7CUN - chains E and H of the 12 polymer chains in the assembly; structure by electron microscopy, 3.50 A resolution.

# Chain E
Protein: Integrator complex subunit 5
From: Homo sapiens
Reference sequence: Q6P9B9 (INT5_HUMAN); numbering as in UniProt (aligned over 1-1019)
Amino-acid sequence (1019 residues; numbered 1 to 1019; the number before each row is that of its first residue):
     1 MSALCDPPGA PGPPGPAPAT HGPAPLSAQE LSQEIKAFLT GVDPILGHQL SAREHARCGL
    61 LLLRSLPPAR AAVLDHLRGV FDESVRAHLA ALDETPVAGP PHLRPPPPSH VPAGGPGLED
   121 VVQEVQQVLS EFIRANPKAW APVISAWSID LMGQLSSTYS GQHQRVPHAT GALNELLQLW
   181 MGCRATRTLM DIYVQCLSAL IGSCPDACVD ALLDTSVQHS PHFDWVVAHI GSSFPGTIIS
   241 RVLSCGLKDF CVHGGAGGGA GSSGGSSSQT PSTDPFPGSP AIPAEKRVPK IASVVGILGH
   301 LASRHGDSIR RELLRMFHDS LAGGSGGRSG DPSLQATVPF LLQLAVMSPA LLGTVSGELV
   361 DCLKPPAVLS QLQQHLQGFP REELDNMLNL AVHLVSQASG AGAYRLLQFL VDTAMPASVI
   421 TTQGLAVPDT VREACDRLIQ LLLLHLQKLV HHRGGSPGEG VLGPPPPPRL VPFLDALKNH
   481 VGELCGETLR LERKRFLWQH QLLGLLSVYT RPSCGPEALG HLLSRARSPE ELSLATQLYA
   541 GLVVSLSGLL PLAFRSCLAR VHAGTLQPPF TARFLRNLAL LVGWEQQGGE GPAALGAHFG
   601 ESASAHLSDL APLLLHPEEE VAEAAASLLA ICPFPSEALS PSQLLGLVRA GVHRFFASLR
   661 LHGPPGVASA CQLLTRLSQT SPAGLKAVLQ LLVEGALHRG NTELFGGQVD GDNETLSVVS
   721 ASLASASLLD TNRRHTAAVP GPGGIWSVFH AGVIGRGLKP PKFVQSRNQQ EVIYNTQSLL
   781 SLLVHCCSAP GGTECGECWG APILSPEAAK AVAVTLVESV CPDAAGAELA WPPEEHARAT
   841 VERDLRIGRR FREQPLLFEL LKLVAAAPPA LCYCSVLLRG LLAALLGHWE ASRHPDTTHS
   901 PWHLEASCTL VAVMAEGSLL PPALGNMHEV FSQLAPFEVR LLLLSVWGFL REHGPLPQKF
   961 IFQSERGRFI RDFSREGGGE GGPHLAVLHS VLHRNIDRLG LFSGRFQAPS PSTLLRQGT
Disordered / not traced: 1-183, 709-730, 975-979, 1007-1019

# Chain H
Protein: Integrator complex subunit 8
From: Homo sapiens
Reference sequence: Q75QN2 (INT8_HUMAN); residues 1-995 here = UniProt positions 1-995
Amino-acid sequence (995 residues; each row starts with the number of its first residue):
     1 MSAEAADREA ATSSRPCTPP QTCWFEFLLE ESLLEKHLRK PCPDPAPVQL IVQFLEQASK
    61 PSVNEQNQVQ PPPDNKRNRI LKLLALKVAA HLKWDLDILE KSLSVPVLNM LLNELLCISK
   121 VPPGTKHVDM DLATLPPTTA MAVLLYNRWA IRTIVQSSFP VKQAKPGPPQ LSVMNQMQQE
   181 KELTENILKV LKEQAADSIL VLEAALKLNK DLYVHTMRTL DLLAMEPGMV NGETESSTAG
   241 LKVKTEEMQC QVCYDLGAAY FQQGSTNSAV YENAREKFFR TKELIAEIGS LSLHCTIDEK
   301 RLAGYCQACD VLVPSSDSTS QQLTPYSQVH ICLRSGNYQE VIQIFIEDNL TLSLPVQFRQ
   361 SVLRELFKKA QQGNEALDEI CFKVCACNTV RDILEGRTIS VQFNQLFLRP NKEKIDFLLE
   421 VCSRSVNLEK ASESLKGNMA AFLKNVCLGL EDLQYVFMIS SHELFITLLK DEERKLLVDQ
   481 MRKRSPRVNL CIKPVTSFYD IPASASVNIG QLEHQLILSV DPWRIRQILI ELHGMTSERQ
   541 FWTVSNKWEV PSVYSGVILG IKDNLTRDLV YILMAKGLHC STVKDFSHAK QLFAACLELV
   601 TEFSPKLRQV MLNEMLLLDI HTHEAGTGQA GERPPSDLIS RVRGYLEMRL PDIPLRQVIA
   661 EECVAFMLNW RENEYLTLQV PAFLLQSNPY VKLGQLLAAT CKELPGPKES RRTAKDLWEV
   721 VVQICSVSSQ HKRGNDGRVS LIKQRESTLG IMYRSELLSF IKKLREPLVL TIILSLFVKL
   781 HNVREDIVND ITAEHISIWP SSIPNLQSVD FEAVAITVKE LVRYTLSINP NNHSWLIIQA
   841 DIYFATNQYS AALHYYLQAG AVCSDFFNKA VPPDVYTDQV IKRMIKCCSL LNCHTQVAIL
   901 CQFLREIDYK TAFKSLQEQN SHDAMDSYYD YIWDVTILEY LTYLHHKRGE TDKRQIAIKA
   961 IGQTELNASN PEEVLQLAAQ RRKKKFLQAM AKLYF
Disordered / not traced: 1-43, 284-323
UniProt features mapped onto this chain:
  - motif: Trp24 to Leu29 (WFEF motif)
  - modified residue: Thr18 (Phosphothreonine)
  - natural variant: Asp298 (D298G: In NEDCHS), Glu973 to Leu975 (deletion: In NEDCHS)
  - mutagenesis: Trp24 to Phe27 (Abolished recruitment of protein phosphatase 2A subunits)

# Interface between chain E and chain H
Residue-residue contacts (153; chain E residue first):
  Leu446(E) with Tyr499(H)
  Gly460(E) with Val544(H); Ser545(H); Asn546(H)
  Val461(E) with Val544(H)
  Gly463(E) with Thr543(H); Asn546(H)
  Pro464(E) with Thr543(H)
  Leu497(E) with Val495(H), hydrophobic; Ser497(H)
  His500(E) with Val495(H)
  Gln501(E) with Val495(H), hydrogen bond (side chain-backbone); Ser497(H), hydrogen bond; Phe498(H)
  Val508(E) with Lys547(H)
  Arg511(E) with Asn546(H); Lys547(H)
  Pro529(E) with Leu490(H)
  Leu532(E) with Leu490(H), hydrophobic
  Ser533(E) with Leu490(H); Cys491(H), hydrogen bond (side chain-backbone)
  Thr536(E) with Leu490(H); Cys491(H)
  Gln537(E) with Cys491(H), hydrogen bond; Lys493(H), hydrogen bond (side chain-backbone); Val495(H)
  Ala540(E) with Ile492(H)
  Val543(E) with His579(H), hydrogen bond (backbone-side chain); Val583(H), hydrophobic
  Val544(E) with Ile517(H); His579(H), hydrogen bond (backbone-side chain)
  Ser545(E) with Lys547(H); His579(H)
  Leu546(E) with His579(H), hydrogen bond (backbone-side chain)
  Ser547(E) with Val583(H)
  Leu580(E) with Val488(H), hydrophobic
  Leu581(E) with Leu490(H), hydrophobic
  Trp584(E) with Val488(H); Leu490(H); Ile492(H), hydrophobic
  Gln587(E) with Arg487(H)
  Gly591(E) with Ile492(H)
  Ala594(E) with His588(H)
  Leu595(E) with Ile492(H), hydrophobic
  Ser636(E) with Gln629(H)
  Glu637(E) with Ser827(H); Ile828(H); Asn829(H); Pro830(H)
  Ala638(E) with Asn831(H)
  Leu639(E) with Asn831(H), hydrogen bond (backbone-side chain)
  Ser640(E) with Gln858(H), hydrogen bond
  Pro641(E) with Gln858(H); Val862(H), hydrophobic
  Ser642(E) with His854(H), hydrogen bond; Gln858(H), hydrogen bond; Phe995(H)
  Leu644(E) with Phe866(H), hydrophobic
  Leu645(E) with Phe866(H), hydrophobic; Ala991(H); Phe995(H), hydrophobic
  Arg649(E) with Lys992(H), hydrogen bond (side chain-backbone)
  Pro664(E) with Asn445(H); Leu448(H)
  Pro665(E) with Leu448(H), hydrophobic; Gln480(H)
  Ala668(E) with Arg484(H)
  Ala683(E) with Asp865(H); Phe866(H)
  Lys686(E) with Asp865(H); Asn868(H)
  Ala687(E) with Phe866(H), hydrophobic
  Gln690(E) with Asn868(H); Gln988(H), hydrogen bond
  Glu694(E) with Lys992(H), salt bridge
  Gln770(E) with Ala441(H)
  Ile773(E) with Arg397(H); Thr398(H)
  Tyr774(E) with Ile393(H); Asn438(H); Ala441(H); Phe442(H), hydrogen bond (side chain-backbone); Asn445(H)
  Gln777(E) with Ile399(H); Asn404(H)
  Ser781(E) with Asn404(H)
  Val784(E) with Val401(H), hydrophobic
  His785(E) with Leu408(H)
  Ser788(E) with Leu408(H)
  Gly792(E) with Arg409(H)
  Thr793(E) with Arg409(H)
  Glu794(E) with Arg409(H)
  Cys795(E) with Arg409(H), hydrogen bond
  Cys798(E) with Asn411(H), hydrogen bond (backbone-side chain); Glu413(H), hydrogen bond
  Trp799(E) with Glu379(H); Phe382(H), hydrophobic; Glu413(H); Lys414(H)
  Gly800(E) with Arg409(H), hydrogen bond (backbone-side chain)
  Ala801(E) with Arg409(H)
  Pro802(E) with Gln405(H); Leu408(H), hydrophobic; Arg409(H)
  Leu804(E) with Gln405(H)
  Val814(E) with Lys984(H)
  Glu818(E) with Lys984(H), salt bridge
  Pro822(E) with Glu965(H); Arg981(H), hydrogen bond (backbone-side chain); Lys985(H)
  Asp823(E) with Glu965(H)
  Ala824(E) with Val974(H); Leu977(H), hydrophobic
  Ala825(E) with Val974(H)
  Ala827(E) with Leu977(H), hydrophobic
  Glu859(E) with Thr398(H), hydrogen bond
  Lys862(E) with Thr398(H); Val401(H)
  Leu863(E) with Val401(H), hydrophobic
  Cys908(E) with Gln357(H)
  Ala915(E) with Arg364(H)
  Glu916(E) with Arg364(H)
  Ser918(E) with Lys368(H)
  Gly925(E) with Ser361(H), hydrogen bond (backbone-side chain); Arg364(H)
  His928(E) with Gln357(H), hydrogen bond; Arg364(H), hydrogen bond
  Glu929(E) with Gln357(H); Phe358(H)
  Phe937(E) with Pro160(H); Lys162(H)
  Leu941(E) with Pro160(H)
  Glu965(E) with Gly373(H)
  Arg968(E) with Gln371(H), hydrogen bond
  Ile970(E) with Gln371(H); Gln372(H)
  His989(E) with Ser236(H)
  Ser990(E) with Ser158(H); Pro160(H)
  Val991(E) with Pro160(H), hydrophobic
  His993(E) with Met229(H)
  Arg994(E) with Pro160(H); Val161(H)
  Ile996(E) with Asn273(H); Ala274(H)
  Asp997(E) with Asn273(H)
  Gly1000(E) with Lys277(H)
  Ser1003(E) with Lys277(H)
  Gly1004(E) with Arg280(H); Thr281(H)
  Arg1005(E) with Phe358(H); Val362(H); Glu365(H), salt bridge
Other interface residues (no listed pair), chain E (112 interface residues in all): His445, Glu459, Leu462, Pro468, Gly541, His598, Pro682, Gly684, Leu691, Ser778, Leu780, Ile803, Ala912, Asn926, Ser932
Other interface residues (no listed pair), chain H (104 interface residues in all): Val155, Phe159, Glu233, Val270, Cys332, Asn374, Asp378, Gln402, Leu406, Glu451, Pro486, Pro494, Thr496, Glu513, Leu518, Trp548, Lys576, Lys584, Ala861, Thr964, Ala978

# Overview
112 residues of chain E and 104 residues of chain H are in contact; the contacts include 25 hydrogen bonds and
3 salt bridges. Polar pairs include Glu694(E)-Lys992(H), Glu818(E)-Lys984(H) and Arg1005(E)-Glu365(H). From
UniProt: 4 mutagenesis sites on chain H.
Here chain E is Integrator complex subunit 5 and chain H is Integrator complex subunit 8, both from Homo
sapiens. Entry 7CUN (The structure of human Integrator-PP2A complex) was determined by electron microscopy.
